PDB entry 6C66 | electron microscopy, 3.66 A resolution | chains F and J of the 15 polymer chains in the assembly

Chain F:
Protein: CRISPR-associated protein, Cse4 family
Source organism: Thermobifida fusca (strain YX)
Reference sequence: Q47PJ3 (Q47PJ3_THEFY); residue numbers follow UniProt; this construct covers 1-373
Sequence (373 residues; numbered 1 to 373; the number before each row is that of its first residue):
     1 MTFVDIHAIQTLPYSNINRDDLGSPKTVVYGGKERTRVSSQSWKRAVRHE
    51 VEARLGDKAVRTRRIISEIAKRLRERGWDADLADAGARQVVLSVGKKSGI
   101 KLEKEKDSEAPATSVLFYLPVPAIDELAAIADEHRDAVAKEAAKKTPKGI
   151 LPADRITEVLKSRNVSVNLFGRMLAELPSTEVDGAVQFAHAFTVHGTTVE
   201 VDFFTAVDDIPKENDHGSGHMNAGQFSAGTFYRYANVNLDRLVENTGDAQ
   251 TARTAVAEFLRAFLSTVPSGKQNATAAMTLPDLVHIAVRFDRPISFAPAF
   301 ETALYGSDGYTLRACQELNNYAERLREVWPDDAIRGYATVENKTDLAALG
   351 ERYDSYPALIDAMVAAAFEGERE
Disordered / not traced: 1, 368-373

Chain J:
Molecule: crRNA
Source organism: Thermobifida fusca
Sequence (61 nucleotides; numbered 1 to 61; the number before each row is that of its first residue):
     1 AUGGACCGCCAGUGAUAAGUGGAAUGCCAUGUGGGCUGUCGUGAGCCCCA
    51 CGCACGUGGGG
Disordered / not traced: 41-42

How chain F and chain J interact:
Pairs across the interface (38):
  Ile17(F) - U16(J)  phosphate contact
  Asn18(F) - U16(J)  phosphate contact
  Arg19(F) - A15(J)  hydrogen bond to the sugar
  Arg19(F) - U16(J)  hydrogen bond to the phosphate
  Arg19(F) - A17(J)  salt bridge to the phosphate
  Asp20(F) - A15(J)  base contact
  Asp21(F) - A15(J)  base contact
  Lys26(F) - A15(J)  salt bridge to the phosphate
  Ser39(F) - A15(J)  hydrogen bond to the phosphate
  Gln41(F) - U13(J)  sugar contact
  Gln41(F) - G14(J)  phosphate contact
  Gln41(F) - A15(J)  hydrogen bond to the phosphate
  Ser42(F) - G14(J)  sugar contact
  Lys44(F) - U13(J)  salt bridge to the phosphate
  Arg45(F) - G14(J)  sugar contact
  Arg61(F) - G12(J)  sugar contact
  Arg61(F) - U13(J)  sugar contact
  Arg61(F) - G14(J)  salt bridge to the phosphate
  Met173(F) - A11(J)  base contact
  Met173(F) - G12(J)  hydrogen bond to the base
  Phe203(F) - G21(J)  phosphate contact
  Phe204(F) - G19(J)  base contact
  Phe204(F) - G21(J)  phosphate contact
  Thr205(F) - G19(J)  sugar contact
  Thr205(F) - U20(J)  hydrogen bond to the base
  Thr205(F) - G21(J)  hydrogen bond to the phosphate
  Ala206(F) - G19(J)  base contact
  Ala206(F) - U20(J)  phosphate contact
  Val207(F) - U20(J)  hydrogen bond to the phosphate
  His216(F) - G22(J)  hydrogen bond to the base
  Ser218(F) - G21(J)  base contact
  His220(F) - G19(J)  base contact
  Ser269(F) - A17(J)  phosphate contact
  Gly270(F) - U16(J)  phosphate contact
  Gly270(F) - A17(J)  phosphate contact
  Lys271(F) - A17(J)  hydrogen bond to the phosphate
  Asn273(F) - A18(J)  hydrogen bond to the phosphate
  Ala274(F) - G19(J)  phosphate contact
Interface residues without a listed pair, chain F (34 interface residues in all): Arg48, Leu116, Phe170, Gly171, Arg172, Asp202, Gly217, Met221
Interface residues without a listed pair, chain J (13 interface residues in all): A23

Overview:
34 residues of chain F face 13 of chain J across their interface; the contacts include 11 hydrogen bonds and 4
salt bridges. Polar contacts include Met173(F)-G12(J), Thr205(F)-U20(J) and His216(F)-G22(J).
Here chain F is CRISPR-associated protein, Cse4 family (Thermobifida fusca (strain YX)) and chain J is crRNA
(Thermobifida fusca). Entry 6C66 (CRISPR RNA-guided surveillance complex, pre-nicking) was determined by
electron microscopy.
